PDB entry 7PN1 | electron microscopy, 3.90 A resolution | chain A

# Chain A
Name: Solute carrier family 15 member 1
Source organism: Homo sapiens
UniProtKB: P46059 (S15A1_HUMAN); residues 1-708 here = UniProt positions 1-708
Amino-acid sequence (708 residues; each row starts with the number of its first residue):
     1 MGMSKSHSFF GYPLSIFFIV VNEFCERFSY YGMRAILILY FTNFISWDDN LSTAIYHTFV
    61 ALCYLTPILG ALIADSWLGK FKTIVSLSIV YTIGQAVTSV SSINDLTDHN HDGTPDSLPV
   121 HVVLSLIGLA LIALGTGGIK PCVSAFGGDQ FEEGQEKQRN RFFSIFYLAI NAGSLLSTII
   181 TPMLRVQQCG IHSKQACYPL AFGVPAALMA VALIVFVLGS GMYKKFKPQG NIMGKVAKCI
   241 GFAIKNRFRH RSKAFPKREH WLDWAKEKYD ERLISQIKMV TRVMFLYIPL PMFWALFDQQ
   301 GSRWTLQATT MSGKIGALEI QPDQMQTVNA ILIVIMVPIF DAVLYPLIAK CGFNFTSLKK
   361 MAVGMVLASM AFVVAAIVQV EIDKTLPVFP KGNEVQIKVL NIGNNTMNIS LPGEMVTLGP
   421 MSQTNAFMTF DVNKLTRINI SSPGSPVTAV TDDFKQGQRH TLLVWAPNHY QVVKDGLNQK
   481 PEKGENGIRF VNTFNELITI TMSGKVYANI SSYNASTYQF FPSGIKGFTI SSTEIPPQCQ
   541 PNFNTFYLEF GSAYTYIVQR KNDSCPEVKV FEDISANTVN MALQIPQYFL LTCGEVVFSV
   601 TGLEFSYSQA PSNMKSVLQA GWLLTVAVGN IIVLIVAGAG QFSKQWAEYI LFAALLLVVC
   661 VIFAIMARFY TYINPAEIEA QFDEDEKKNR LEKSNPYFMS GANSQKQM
Disordered / not traced: 1-11, 49, 109-116, 189-194, 684-708
UniProt features mapped onto this chain:
  - glycosylation (N-linked (GlcNAc...) asparagine): N50, N404, N408, N439, N509, N514, N562
What the authors report for this chain:
  - contacts within the chain: Y64-N630 (hydrogen bond), R159-E604, R161-D341 (salt bridge)

# Summary
From the paper: contacts within the chain involving Y64, N630 and R159 among others.
Chain A is Solute carrier family 15 member 1 (Homo sapiens); the structure, Apo HsPepT1 in the outward facing
open conformation, was determined by electron microscopy (same publication as 7PMW, 7PMX and 7PMY).
